8P8J - chains A and Z of the 7 polymer chains in the assembly; structure by electron microscopy, 3.49 A resolution.

== Chain A ==
Molecule: ATP-binding cassette sub-family G member 2
Source organism: Homo sapiens
Notes: EC 7.6.2.2
UniProt: Q9UNQ0 (ABCG2_HUMAN); numbering as in UniProt (aligned over 1-655)
Chain sequence (655 residues; each row starts with the number of its first residue):
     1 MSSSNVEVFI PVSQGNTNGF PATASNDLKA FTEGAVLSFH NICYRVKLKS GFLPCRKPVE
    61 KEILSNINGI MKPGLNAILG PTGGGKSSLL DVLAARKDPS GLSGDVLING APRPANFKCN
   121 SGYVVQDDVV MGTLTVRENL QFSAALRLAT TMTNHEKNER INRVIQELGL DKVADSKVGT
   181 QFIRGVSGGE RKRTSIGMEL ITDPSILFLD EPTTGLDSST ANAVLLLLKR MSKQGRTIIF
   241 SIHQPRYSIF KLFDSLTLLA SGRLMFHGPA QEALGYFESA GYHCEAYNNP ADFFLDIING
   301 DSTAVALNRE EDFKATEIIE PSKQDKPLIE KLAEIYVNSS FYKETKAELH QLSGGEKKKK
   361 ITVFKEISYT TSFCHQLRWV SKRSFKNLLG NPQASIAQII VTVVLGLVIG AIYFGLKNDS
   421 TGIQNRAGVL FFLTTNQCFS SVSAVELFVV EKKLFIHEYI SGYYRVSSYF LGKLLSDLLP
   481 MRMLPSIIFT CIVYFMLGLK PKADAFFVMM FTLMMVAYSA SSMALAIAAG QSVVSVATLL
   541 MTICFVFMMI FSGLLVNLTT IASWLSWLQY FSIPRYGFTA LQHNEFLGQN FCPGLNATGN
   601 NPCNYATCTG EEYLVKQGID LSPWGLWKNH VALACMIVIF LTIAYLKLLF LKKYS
Not modelled in the structure: 1-27, 47-60, 302-327, 355-368, 655
Disulfides: Cys592-Cys608
Glycans and other covalent adducts: N-acetylglucosamine (NAG) linked to Asn596
Curated features (UniProtKB/Swiss-Prot):
  - binding site (ATP): Gly80 to Ser87, Arg184 to Glu190, Glu211, His243
  - site (Not glycosylated): Asn418, Asn557
  - modified residue: Thr362 (Phosphothreonine)
  - glycosylation: Asn596 (N-linked (GlcNAc...) asparagine)
  - natural variant: Val12 (V12M: Found in Jr(a-) blood group phenotype), Gln141 (Q141K: Associated with high serum levels of uric acid and increased risk of gout), Arg147 (R147W: Loss of protein expression), Thr153 (T153M: Decreased protein abundance), Lys360 (deletion: No effect on protein abundance), Phe373 (F373C: Decreased protein abundance), Thr421 (T421A: No effect on protein abundance), Thr434 (T434M: No effect on protein abundance), Ser476 (S476P: No effect on protein abundance), Ser572 (S572R: Decreased protein abundance), Asp620 (D620N: No effect on protein abundance)
  - mutagenesis: Met71 (M71V: Decreased protein abundance. No effect on substrate transmembrane transport), Lys86 (K86M: Decreased protein abundance. Decreased localization to the plasma membrane and retained intracellularly. Loss of ATPase-coupled transmembrane transporter activity), Glu211 (E211Q: Decreased estrone-3 sulfate ATPase-coupled transmembrane transporter activity. Decreased substrate-induced ATP hydrolysis ...), Thr362 (T362A: Loss of phosphorylation by PIM1. Decreased localization to the plasma membrane. Decreased homooligomerization. Loss of function in resistance to drug treatment ...), Arg383 (R383C: Loss of protein expression), Asn418 (N418Q: No effect), Thr435 (T435A: No effect on stability. Increased estrone-3 sulfate ATPase-coupled transmembrane transporter activity. Increased substrate-induced ATP hydrolysis. Increased substrate transport ...), Asn436 (N436A: No effect on stability. Decreased estrone-3 sulfate ATPase-coupled transmembrane transporter activity. Decreased substrate-induced ATP hydrolysis. Decreased substrate transport), Phe439 (F439A: No effect on stability. Decreased estrone-3 sulfate ATPase-coupled transmembrane transporter activity. Decreased substrate-induced ATP hydrolysis. Decreased substrate transport), Arg482 (R482D: Decreases ATPase activity; R482G/N/S/T: Increases ATPase activity; R482K/I/M/Y: No change in ATPase activity; R482T/Y: Decreases transport activity), Val546 (V546A: No effect on stability. No effect on estrone-3 sulfate ATPase-coupled transmembrane transporter activity. No effect on substrate-induced ATP hydrolysis. No effect on substrate transport ...), Met549 (M549A: No effect on stability. No effect on estrone-3 sulfate ATPase-coupled transmembrane transporter activity. No effect on substrate-induced ATP hydrolysis. No effect on substrate transport), 7 further mutagenesis entries in UniProt
What the authors report for this chain:
  - conformationally variable residues (order/disorder transition): Leu28 to Glu33

== Chain Z ==
Molecule: Nanobody
Source organism: Lama glama
Notes: antibody fragment or engineered binder
Chain sequence (125 residues; row label = number of the first residue in the row):
     3 QVQLQESGGG LVQAGGSLRL SCAASGRSFS SYTMGWFRQA PGKEREFVAA IKWSGDITKY
    63 VDSVKGRFTI SRDNSKNTVY LEMNSLKPED TAVYYCGADN TWVGYPSSRS SMDYWGQGTQ
   123 VTVSS
Not modelled in the structure: 125-127
Disulfides: Cys24-Cys98

== How chain A and chain Z interact ==
Residue-residue contacts - 46 pairs, chain A then chain Z:
  Leu28(A) with Asp64(Z), hydrogen bond (backbone-side chain)
  Lys29(A) with Lys61(Z); Pro108(Z)
  Ala30(A) with Lys61(Z); Trp104(Z); Gly106(Z); Tyr107(Z)
  Phe31(A) with Thr60(Z); Lys61(Z); Trp104(Z), hydrophobic
  Thr32(A) with Thr60(Z), hydrogen bond (backbone-backbone); Tyr62(Z)
  Glu33(A) with Asp58(Z); Ile59(Z); Thr60(Z)
  Gly34(A) with Ile59(Z)
  Cys119(A) with Trp55(Z)
  Asn120(A) with Ser56(Z), hydrogen bond; Asp58(Z), hydrogen bond
  Thr151(A) with Arg29(Z), hydrogen bond (backbone-side chain); Ser30(Z), hydrogen bond (backbone-side chain)
  Met152(A) with Ser30(Z); Ser33(Z)
  His155(A) with Gln3(Z); Tyr116(Z), hydrogen bond
  Glu156(A) with Gln3(Z), hydrogen bond; Ser30(Z); Tyr34(Z)
  Glu159(A) with Asn102(Z), hydrogen bond
  Arg160(A) with Ser33(Z); Asn102(Z), hydrogen bond
  Arg163(A) with Asp101(Z), salt bridge; Asn102(Z), hydrogen bond (side chain-backbone); Thr103(Z); Asp115(Z), salt bridge
  Thr202(A) with Trp55(Z)
  Asp203(A) with Lys54(Z); Trp55(Z), hydrogen bond (backbone-side chain); Thr103(Z); Trp104(Z), hydrogen bond (side chain-backbone)
  Ser205(A) with Asp58(Z), hydrogen bond
  Gln234(A) with Trp104(Z); Val105(Z)
  Gly235(A) with Ile59(Z)
  Arg236(A) with Ile59(Z); Trp104(Z)
Interface residues without a listed pair, chain A (26 interface residues in all): Ala35, Asn116, Glu167, Pro204
From the paper, about this interface:
  - epitope / paratope residues, chain A: Leu28(A), Asn154(A)

== In short ==
26 residues of chain A face 24 of chain Z across their interface; the contacts include 14 hydrogen bonds and 2
salt bridges. Polar contacts include Arg163(A)-Asp101(Z), Arg163(A)-Asp115(Z) and Leu28(A)-Asp64(Z).
Covalently linked N-acetylglucosamine: at Asn596(A). The paper reports epitope/paratope residues Leu28(A) and
Asn154(A); conformational variability at Leu28(A).
Chain A is ATP-binding cassette sub-family G member 2 (Homo sapiens) and chain Z is Nanobody (Lama glama); the
structure, Structure of 5D3-Fab and nanobody(Nb96)-bound ABCG2, was determined by electron microscopy together
with 8P8A from the same study.
